8BFB - chains A and C of the 10 polymer chains in the assembly; structure by electron microscopy, 3.20 A resolution.

Chain A (and C):
Name: Amyloid-beta precursor protein
Organism: Mus musculus
Notes: chain C of this document is another copy of the same molecule, construct and numbering; everything in this record applies to it too
UniProt: P05067 (A4_HUMAN); residues 1-42 here correspond to UniProt positions 672-713 (UniProt number = residue number + 671)
Sequence (42 residues; row label = number of the first residue in the row):
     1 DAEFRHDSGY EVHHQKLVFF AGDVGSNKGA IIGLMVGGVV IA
Disordered / not traced: 39-42
Sequence notes: variant Gly22 (Glu693 in P05067)

How chain A and chain C interact:
Residue-residue contacts (79; chain A residue first):
  Asp1(A) with Asp1(C)
  Ala2(A) with Asp1(C); Ala2(C); Glu3(C), hydrogen bond (backbone-backbone)
  Glu3(A) with Glu3(C)
  Phe4(A) with Glu3(C), hydrogen bond (backbone-backbone); Phe4(C), hydrophobic; Arg5(C), hydrogen bond (backbone-backbone)
  Arg5(A) with Arg5(C)
  His6(A) with Arg5(C), hydrogen bond (backbone-backbone); His6(C); Asp7(C), hydrogen bond (backbone-backbone)
  Asp7(A) with Asp7(C); Gly9(C)
  Ser8(A) with Asp7(C), hydrogen bond (backbone-backbone); Ser8(C)
  Gly9(A) with Gly9(C); Tyr10(C), hydrogen bond (backbone-backbone)
  Tyr10(A) with Tyr10(C), hydrophobic
  Glu11(A) with Tyr10(C), hydrogen bond (backbone-backbone); Glu11(C); Val12(C), hydrogen bond (backbone-backbone); His13(C), salt bridge
  Val12(A) with Val12(C)
  His13(A) with Val12(C), hydrogen bond (backbone-backbone); His13(C), hydrogen bond; His14(C), hydrogen bond (backbone-backbone)
  His14(A) with His14(C)
  Gln15(A) with His14(C), hydrogen bond (backbone-backbone); Gln15(C), hydrogen bond; Lys16(C), hydrogen bond (backbone-backbone)
  Lys16(A) with Lys16(C)
  Leu17(A) with Lys16(C), hydrogen bond (backbone-backbone); Leu17(C)
  Val18(A) with Leu17(C), hydrogen bond (backbone-backbone); Val18(C); Phe19(C), hydrogen bond (backbone-backbone)
  Phe19(A) with Phe19(C), hydrogen bond (backbone-backbone); Phe20(C), hydrogen bond (backbone-backbone); Gly33(C)
  Phe20(A) with Phe20(C), hydrophobic; Val24(C), hydrophobic
  Ala21(A) with Gln15(C); Phe20(C), hydrogen bond (backbone-backbone); Ala21(C); Gly22(C), hydrogen bond (backbone-backbone)
  Gly22(A) with Gly22(C); Asp23(C)
  Asp23(A) with Asp23(C), hydrogen bond (backbone-side chain); Val24(C), hydrogen bond (backbone-backbone)
  Val24(A) with Val24(C)
  Gly25(A) with Val24(C), hydrogen bond (backbone-backbone); Gly25(C), hydrogen bond (backbone-backbone)
  Ser26(A) with Gly25(C), hydrogen bond (backbone-backbone); Ser26(C); Asn27(C), hydrogen bond (backbone-backbone)
  Asn27(A) with Asn27(C), hydrogen bond
  Lys28(A) with Asn27(C), hydrogen bond (backbone-backbone)
  Gly29(A) with Asn27(C), hydrogen bond (backbone-backbone); Lys28(C); Gly29(C)
  Ala30(A) with Gly29(C), hydrogen bond (backbone-backbone); Ala30(C); Ile31(C), hydrogen bond (backbone-backbone)
  Ile31(A) with Asn27(C); Ile31(C)
  Ile32(A) with Ile31(C), hydrogen bond (backbone-backbone); Ile32(C); Gly33(C), hydrogen bond (backbone-backbone)
  Gly33(A) with Gly33(C), hydrogen bond (backbone-backbone); Leu34(C), hydrogen bond (backbone-backbone)
  Leu34(A) with Leu34(C)
  Met35(A) with Leu34(C), hydrogen bond (backbone-backbone); Met35(C); Val36(C), hydrogen bond (backbone-backbone)
  Val36(A) with Val36(C)
  Gly37(A) with Val36(C), hydrogen bond (backbone-backbone); Gly37(C); Gly38(C), hydrogen bond (backbone-backbone)
Also at the interface, not in a pair above, chain A (38 interface residues in all): Gly38

Overview:
Chain A and chain C each contribute 38 residues to their interface, with 41 hydrogen bonds and 1 salt bridge.
Polar contacts include Glu11(A)-His13(C), His13(A)-His13(C) and Gln15(A)-Gln15(C).
Both chains are Amyloid-beta precursor protein (Mus musculus). Entry 8BFB (Sarkosyl-extracted AppNL-G-F
Abeta42 fibril structure (Methoxy-X04-labelled mice)) was determined by electron microscopy (same publication
as 8BFA).
